PDB entry 7P91 | electron microscopy, 2.80 A resolution | chains A and C of the 6 polymer chains in the assembly

# Chain A
Molecule: Fe-hydrogenase, subunit alpha
Organism: Thermotoga maritima (strain ATCC 43589 / DSM 3109 / JCM 10099 / NBRC 100826 / MSB8)
Notes: EC 1.12.1.4
Reference sequence: G4FFG1 (G4FFG1_THEMA); numbering as in UniProt (aligned over 1-645)
Chain sequence (645 residues; each row starts with the number of its first residue):
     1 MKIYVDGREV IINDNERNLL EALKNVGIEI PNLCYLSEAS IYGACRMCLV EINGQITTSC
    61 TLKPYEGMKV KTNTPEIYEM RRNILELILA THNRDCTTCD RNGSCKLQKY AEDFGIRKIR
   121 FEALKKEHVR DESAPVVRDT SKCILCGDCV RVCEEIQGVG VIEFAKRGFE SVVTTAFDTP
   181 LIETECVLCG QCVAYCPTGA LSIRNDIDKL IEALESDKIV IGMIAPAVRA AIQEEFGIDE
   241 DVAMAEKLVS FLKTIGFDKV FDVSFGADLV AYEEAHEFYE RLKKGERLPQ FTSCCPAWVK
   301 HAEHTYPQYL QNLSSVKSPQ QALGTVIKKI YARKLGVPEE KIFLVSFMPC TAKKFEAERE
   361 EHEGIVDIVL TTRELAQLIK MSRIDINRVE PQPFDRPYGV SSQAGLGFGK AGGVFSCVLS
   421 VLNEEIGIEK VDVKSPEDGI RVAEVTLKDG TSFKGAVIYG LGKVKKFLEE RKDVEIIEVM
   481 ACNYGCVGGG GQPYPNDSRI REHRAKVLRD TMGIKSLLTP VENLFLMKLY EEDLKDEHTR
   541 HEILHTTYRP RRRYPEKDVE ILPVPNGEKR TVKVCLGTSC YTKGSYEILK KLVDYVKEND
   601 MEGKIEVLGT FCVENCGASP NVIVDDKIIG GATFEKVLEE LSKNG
Disordered / not traced: 555-645

# Chain C
Molecule: Fe-hydrogenase, subunit gamma
Organism: Thermotoga maritima (strain ATCC 43589 / DSM 3109 / JCM 10099 / NBRC 100826 / MSB8)
Notes: EC 1.12.1.4
Reference sequence: Q9S5X7 (Q9S5X7_THEMA); residues -1 to 161 here correspond to UniProt positions 2-164 (UniProt number = residue number + 3)
Chain sequence (189 residues; row label = number of the first residue in the row; numbers below 1 keep their minus sign (Met-27 is residue -27)):
   -27 MASWSHPQFE KSGGGGGENL YFQGAVLALE RHFEKVEEIL KKYGYKRENL IKILLEIQEI
    33 YRYLPEDVIN YVSTAMGIPP AKIYGVATFY AQFSLKPKGK YTIMVCDGTA CHMAGSPEVL
    93 KAIEEETGLT PGNVTEDLMF SLDQVGCLGA CALAPVMVIN GEVYGNLTAD KVKEILRKIK
   153 EKERESANV
Disordered / not traced: -27 to 3, 160-161
Construct notes: initiating methionine (-27); linker (-26 to -25, -16 to -11); expression tag (-24 to -17, -10 to -2)

# Chain A / chain C interface
Pairs across the interface (26):
  Glu154(A) - Lys54(C)  salt bridge
  Gly160(A) - Pro51(C)
  Gly160(A) - Ala53(C)
  Val161(A) - Ala53(C)
  Glu163(A) - Ala53(C)
  Glu163(A) - Lys54(C)
  Glu163(A) - Gly57(C)  hydrogen bond (side chain-backbone)
  Phe164(A) - Gly57(C)
  Ala165(A) - Tyr56(C)  hydrophobic
  Ala165(A) - Thr60(C)
  Lys166(A) - Tyr56(C)  hydrogen bond
  Lys166(A) - Thr60(C)  hydrogen bond (backbone-side chain)
  Lys166(A) - Phe61(C)
  Arg167(A) - Phe61(C)  hydrogen bond (side chain-backbone)
  Arg167(A) - Tyr62(C)
  Arg167(A) - Ala63(C)
  Ala176(A) - Pro52(C)
  Ala176(A) - Ala53(C)
  Ala176(A) - Tyr56(C)  hydrophobic
  Phe177(A) - Glu38(C)
  Phe177(A) - Ile41(C)  hydrophobic
  Phe177(A) - Tyr56(C)  hydrophobic
  Phe177(A) - Leu67(C)  hydrophobic
  Glu185(A) - Pro52(C)
  Arg553(A) - Glu38(C)  salt bridge
  Arg553(A) - Asn42(C)
Other interface residues (no listed pair), chain A (16 interface residues in all): Val159, Ile162, Thr174, Thr175

# In short
The interface between chain A and chain C involves 16 residues on one side and 14 on the other, with 4
hydrogen bonds and 2 salt bridges. Among the polar pairs are Glu154(A)-Lys54(C), Arg553(A)-Glu38(C) and
Glu163(A)-Gly57(C).
Chain A is Fe-hydrogenase, subunit alpha and chain C is Fe-hydrogenase, subunit gamma, both from Thermotoga
maritima (strain ATCC 43589 / DSM 3109 / JCM 10099 / NBRC 100826 / MSB8); the structure, TmHydABC- T. maritima
bifurcating hydrogenase with bridge domain closed, was determined by electron microscopy together with 7P5H,
7P8N and 7P92 from the same study.
